Entry 8B3P (electron microscopy, 2.81 A resolution); this record covers chains CCC and HHH of the 55 polymer chains in the assembly.

# Chain CCC
Molecule: Tail virion protein G7P
From: Enterobacteria phage f1
UniProtKB: P69534 (G7P_BPF1); residues 1-33 here = UniProt positions 1-33
Chain sequence (33 residues; numbered 1 to 33; the number before each row is that of its first residue):
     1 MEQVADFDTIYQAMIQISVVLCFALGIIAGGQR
Unresolved in the structure: 1-5

# Chain HHH
Molecule: Tail virion protein G9P
From: Enterobacteria phage f1
UniProtKB: P69537 (G9P_BPF1); residue numbers follow UniProt; this construct covers 1-32
Chain sequence (32 residues; numbered 1 to 32; the number before each row is that of its first residue):
     1 MSVLVYSFASFVLGWCLRSGITYFTRLMETSS

# Interface between chain CCC and chain HHH
Contacting residue pairs (21):
  Val19(CCC) with Ser10(HHH), hydrogen bond (backbone-side chain)
  Cys22(CCC) with Ser7(HHH); Ser10(HHH); Phe11(HHH)
  Phe23(CCC) with Ser10(HHH); Gly14(HHH)
  Leu25(CCC) with Phe11(HHH)
  Gly26(CCC) with Phe11(HHH); Gly14(HHH); Trp15(HHH)
  Ile27(CCC) with Gly14(HHH); Arg18(HHH)
  Gly30(CCC) with Trp15(HHH); Arg18(HHH); Ser19(HHH); Thr22(HHH), hydrogen bond (backbone-side chain)
  Gly31(CCC) with Arg18(HHH); Thr22(HHH)
  Arg33(CCC) with Thr25(HHH); Arg26(HHH); Glu29(HHH), salt bridge
Other interface residues (no listed pair), chain CCC (11 interface residues in all): Tyr11, Ala29
Other interface residues (no listed pair), chain HHH (14 interface residues in all): Val3, Leu13, Leu17

# In short
11 residues of chain CCC and 14 residues of chain HHH are in contact, with 2 hydrogen bonds and 1 salt bridge.
Polar pairs include Arg33(CCC)-Glu29(HHH), Val19(CCC)-Ser10(HHH) and Gly30(CCC)-Thr22(HHH).
Here chain CCC is Tail virion protein G7P and chain HHH is Tail virion protein G9P, both from Enterobacteria
phage f1. Entry 8B3P (CryoEM structure of the round tip (proteins pVII/pVIII/pIX) from the f1 filamentous
bacteriophage) was determined by electron microscopy, deposited together with 8B3O and 8B3Q.
